Entry 2ZOA (X-ray diffraction, 2.40 A resolution); this record covers chains A and B.

# Chain A (and B)
Molecule: Phosphohydrolase
Organism: Enterobacter aerogenes
Notes: EC 3.1.4.46; chain B of this document is another copy of the same molecule, construct and numbering; everything in this record applies to it too
Reference sequence: Q6XBH1 (Q6XBH1_ENTAE); residues 1-274 here = UniProt positions 1-274
Amino-acid sequence (274 residues; numbered 1 to 274; the number before each row is that of its first residue):
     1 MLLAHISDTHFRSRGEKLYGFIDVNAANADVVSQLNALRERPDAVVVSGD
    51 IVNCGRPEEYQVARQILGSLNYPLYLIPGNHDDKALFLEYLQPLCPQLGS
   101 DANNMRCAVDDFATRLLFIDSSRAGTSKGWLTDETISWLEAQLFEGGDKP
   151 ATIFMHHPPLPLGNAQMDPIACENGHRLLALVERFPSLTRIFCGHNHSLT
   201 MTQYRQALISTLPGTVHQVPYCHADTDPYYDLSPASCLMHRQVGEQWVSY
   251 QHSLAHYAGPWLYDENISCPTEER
Not modelled in the structure: 272-274
Ion coordination: Fe2+ near Asn80 (its only coordinating residue here)
Small-molecule neighbours: malonate ion (MLI): Asp8, His10, Asp50, Asn80, His81, Ser127, His156, Met167, Ile170, His195, His197
What the authors report for this chain:
  - binding site for malonate ion: Asn80, His81

# How chain A and chain B interact
Inter-chain disulfides: Cys54(A)-Cys269(B), Cys269(A)-Cys54(B)
Contacting residue pairs (127):
  Tyr19(A) - Tyr263(B)
  Tyr19(A) - Ile267(B)  hydrophobic
  Tyr19(A) - Ser268(B)
  Phe21(A) - Trp261(B)  hydrophobic
  Glu40(A) - Cys222(B)
  Glu40(A) - His223(B)  hydrogen bond (side chain-backbone)
  Glu40(A) - Ala224(B)  hydrogen bond (side chain-backbone)
  Glu40(A) - Asp225(B)
  Asn53(A) - Ser268(B)  hydrogen bond
  Asn53(A) - Cys269(B)
  Cys54(A) - Ser268(B)
  Cys54(A) - Cys269(B)  disulfide
  Arg56(A) - Cys269(B)
  Arg56(A) - Pro270(B)  hydrogen bond (side chain-backbone)
  Leu162(A) - Val243(B)
  Leu162(A) - Val248(B)
  Gly163(A) - Val243(B)
  Thr189(A) - Gln203(B)
  Arg190(A) - Gln203(B)  hydrogen bond
  Phe192(A) - Met201(B)  hydrophobic
  Leu199(A) - Ser249(B)
  Leu199(A) - Tyr250(B)
  Leu199(A) - Gln251(B)  hydrogen bond (backbone-backbone)
  Thr200(A) - Ser249(B)
  Thr200(A) - Tyr250(B)
  Met201(A) - Met201(B)  hydrophobic
  Met201(A) - Ser210(B)
  Met201(A) - Leu238(B)  hydrophobic
  Met201(A) - Trp247(B)
  Met201(A) - Val248(B)
  Met201(A) - Ser249(B)  hydrogen bond (backbone-backbone)
  Thr202(A) - Leu208(B)
  Thr202(A) - Gln246(B)  hydrogen bond
  Thr202(A) - Trp247(B)  hydrogen bond (side chain-backbone)
  Gln203(A) - Arg190(B)
  Gln203(A) - Gln203(B)
  Gln203(A) - Arg205(B)
  Gln203(A) - Gln206(B)
  Gln203(A) - Ala207(B)
  Gln203(A) - Leu208(B)
  Gln203(A) - Gln246(B)
  Tyr204(A) - Gln246(B)
  Arg205(A) - Gln206(B)
  Gln206(A) - Gln203(B)  hydrogen bond (backbone-side chain)
  Gln206(A) - Arg205(B)
  Leu208(A) - Thr202(B)
  Leu208(A) - Leu208(B)  hydrophobic
  Ser210(A) - Met201(B)
  Tyr221(A) - Arg241(B)
  Tyr221(A) - Val243(B)
  Tyr221(A) - Tyr250(B)
  Cys222(A) - Glu40(B)
  His223(A) - Glu40(B)  hydrogen bond (backbone-side chain)
  His223(A) - Arg241(B)
  Ala224(A) - Glu40(B)  hydrogen bond (backbone-side chain)
  Pro228(A) - Trp261(B)
  Pro228(A) - Leu262(B)
  Pro228(A) - Tyr263(B)  hydrogen bond (backbone-backbone)
  Tyr229(A) - Pro260(B)  hydrophobic
  Tyr229(A) - Trp261(B)
  Tyr229(A) - Leu262(B)  hydrophobic
  Tyr230(A) - Pro260(B)
  Tyr230(A) - Trp261(B)  hydrogen bond (backbone-backbone)
  Tyr230(A) - Leu262(B)
  Tyr230(A) - Tyr263(B)
  Asp231(A) - Tyr257(B)
  Asp231(A) - Ala258(B)
  Asp231(A) - Pro260(B)
  Asp231(A) - Trp261(B)
  Leu232(A) - Tyr257(B)
  Leu232(A) - Ala258(B)  hydrogen bond (backbone-backbone)
  Leu232(A) - Trp261(B)
  Ser233(A) - Tyr257(B)
  Pro234(A) - Pro234(B)  hydrophobic
  Pro234(A) - Ser253(B)
  Pro234(A) - Ala255(B)  hydrophobic
  Leu238(A) - Met201(B)  hydrophobic
  Arg241(A) - Tyr221(B)
  Arg241(A) - His223(B)
  Val243(A) - Leu162(B)
  Val243(A) - Gly163(B)
  Val243(A) - Tyr221(B)
  Gln246(A) - Leu160(B)
  Gln246(A) - Thr202(B)  hydrogen bond
  Gln246(A) - Gln203(B)
  Gln246(A) - Tyr204(B)
  Trp247(A) - Thr202(B)  hydrogen bond (backbone-side chain)
  Val248(A) - Leu162(B)
  Val248(A) - Thr200(B)
  Val248(A) - Met201(B)
  Ser249(A) - Leu199(B)
  Ser249(A) - Thr200(B)
  Ser249(A) - Met201(B)  hydrogen bond (backbone-backbone)
  Tyr250(A) - Leu199(B)
  Tyr250(A) - Thr200(B)
  Tyr250(A) - Tyr221(B)
  Gln251(A) - Leu199(B)  hydrogen bond (backbone-backbone)
  Gln251(A) - Gln251(B)  hydrogen bond
  Ser253(A) - Pro234(B)
  Tyr257(A) - Asp231(B)
  Tyr257(A) - Leu232(B)
  Tyr257(A) - Ser233(B)
  Ala258(A) - Asp231(B)
  Ala258(A) - Leu232(B)  hydrogen bond (backbone-backbone)
  Pro260(A) - Tyr229(B)  hydrophobic
  Pro260(A) - Tyr230(B)
  Trp261(A) - Phe21(B)  hydrophobic
  Trp261(A) - Pro228(B)
  Trp261(A) - Tyr229(B)
  Trp261(A) - Tyr230(B)  hydrogen bond (backbone-backbone)
  Trp261(A) - Asp231(B)
  Trp261(A) - Leu232(B)
  Leu262(A) - Asp227(B)
  Leu262(A) - Pro228(B)
  Leu262(A) - Tyr229(B)  hydrophobic
  Leu262(A) - Tyr230(B)
  Tyr263(A) - Tyr19(B)
  Tyr263(A) - Pro228(B)  hydrogen bond (backbone-backbone)
  Tyr263(A) - Tyr230(B)
  Ile267(A) - Tyr19(B)  hydrophobic
  Ser268(A) - Tyr19(B)
  Ser268(A) - Asn53(B)  hydrogen bond
  Ser268(A) - Cys54(B)  hydrogen bond (backbone-side chain)
  Cys269(A) - Asn53(B)
  Cys269(A) - Cys54(B)  disulfide
  Cys269(A) - Arg56(B)
  Pro270(A) - Arg56(B)  hydrogen bond (backbone-side chain)
Interface residues without a listed pair, chain A (58 interface residues in all): Arg12, Leu160, Asp225, Asp227, Ala255, Gly259
Interface residues without a listed pair, chain B (61 interface residues in all): Arg12, His81, Pro161, Phe192, Gly259, Thr271

# Overview
58 residues of chain A and 61 residues of chain B are in contact, with 2 disulfide bonds and 26 hydrogen
bonds. Polar pairs include Glu40(A)-His223(B), Glu40(A)-Ala224(B) and Asn53(A)-Ser268(B). Ligands of chain A:
malonate ion. From the paper: a binding site for malonate ion at Asn80(A) and His81(A).
Chain A and chain B are both Phosphohydrolase (Enterobacter aerogenes); the structure, Malonate-bound
structure of the glycerophosphodiesterase from Enterobacter aerogenes (GpdQ) COLLECTED AT 1.280 ANGSTROM, was
determined by X-ray diffraction (same publication as 2ZO9).
